Entry 1RUI (X-ray diffraction, 3.00 A resolution); this record covers chains 1 and 2 of the 4 polymer chains in the assembly.

Chain 1:
Name: Rhinovirus 14
From: Human rhinovirus 14
UniProtKB: P03303 (POLG_HRV14); residues 1-289 here correspond to UniProt positions 567-855 (UniProt number = residue number + 566)
Sequence (289 residues; row label = number of the first residue in the row):
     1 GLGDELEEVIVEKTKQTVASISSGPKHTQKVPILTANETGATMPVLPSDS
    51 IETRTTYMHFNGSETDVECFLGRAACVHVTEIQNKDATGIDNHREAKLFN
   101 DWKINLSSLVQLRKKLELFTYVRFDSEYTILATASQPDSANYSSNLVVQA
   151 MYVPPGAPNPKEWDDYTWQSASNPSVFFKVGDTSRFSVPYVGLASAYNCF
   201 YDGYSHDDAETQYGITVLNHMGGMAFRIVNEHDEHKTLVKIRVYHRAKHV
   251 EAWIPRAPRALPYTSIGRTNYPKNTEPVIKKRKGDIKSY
Unresolved in the structure: 1-16
Differences from the reference sequence: engineered mutation Gly-223 (Ser790 in P03303)

Chain 2:
Name: Rhinovirus 14
From: Human rhinovirus 14
Notes: engineered mutation(s): S(1)223G
UniProtKB: P03303 (POLG_HRV14); residues 1-262 here correspond to UniProt positions 69-330 (UniProt number = residue number + 68)
Sequence (262 residues; each row starts with the number of its first residue):
     1 SPNVEACGYSDRVQQITLGNSTITTQEAANAVVCYAEWPEYLPDVDASDV
    51 NKTSKPDTSVCRFYTLDSKTWTTGSKGWCWKLPDALKDMGVFGQNMFFHS
   101 LGRSGYTVHVQCNATKFHSGCLLVVVIPEHQLASHEGGNVSVKYTFTHPG
   151 ERGIDLSSANEVGGPVKDVLYNMNGTLLGNLLIFPHQFINLRTNNTATIV
   201 IPYINSVPIDSMTRHNNVSLMVIPIAPLTVPTGATPSLPITVTIAPMCTE
   251 FSGIRSKSIVPQ
Unresolved in the structure: 1-7
Differences from the reference sequence: conflict Leu-170 (Ile239 in P03303)

Chain 1 / chain 2 interface:
Residue-residue contacts - 106 pairs, chain 1 then chain 2:
  Asn-37(1) with Phe-188(2)
  Glu-38(1) with Gln-187(2); Phe-188(2), hydrogen bond (backbone-backbone); Asn-190(2); Thr-193(2), hydrogen bond; Asn-194(2)
  Thr-39(1) with Ala-29(2); Val-32(2); Gln-187(2)
  Gly-40(1) with His-186(2)
  Thr-120(1) with Glu-129(2)
  Tyr-121(1) with Glu-129(2), hydrogen bond; Ile-204(2); Asn-205(2); Ser-206(2)
  Ala-194(1) with Ser-206(2); Val-207(2), hydrophobic
  Ser-195(1) with Ser-206(2), hydrogen bond (backbone-backbone)
  Asn-198(1) with Glu-129(2); Ser-206(2), hydrogen bond
  Phe-200(1) with Glu-129(2); Gln-131(2)
  Tyr-201(1) with Glu-129(2); Gln-131(2); Arg-214(2); His-215(2)
  Asp-202(1) with Lys-81(2), salt bridge; Glu-129(2), hydrogen bond (backbone-side chain); His-130(2); Gln-131(2); His-215(2); Asn-216(2), hydrogen bond (backbone-backbone)
  Gly-203(1) with Arg-214(2); His-215(2)
  Tyr-204(1) with Val-142(2), hydrogen bond (side chain-backbone); Lys-143(2); Tyr-144(2), hydrogen bond (side chain-backbone); Thr-147(2), hydrogen bond; His-148(2); Arg-214(2), hydrogen bond (backbone-backbone)
  Ser-205(1) with Arg-214(2), hydrogen bond (backbone-side chain)
  His-206(1) with Arg-214(2)
  Asp-207(1) with Tyr-144(2), hydrogen bond; Thr-213(2), hydrogen bond; Arg-214(2), hydrogen bond (side chain-backbone); Val-260(2); Pro-261(2)
  Asp-208(1) with Tyr-144(2); Pro-261(2)
  Ala-209(1) with Pro-261(2)
  Glu-210(1) with Lys-143(2), salt bridge
  Gln-212(1) with Ser-141(2)
  Tyr-213(1) with His-130(2); Gln-131(2); Leu-132(2), hydrogen bond (side chain-backbone); Ser-141(2); Val-142(2); Thr-147(2)
  Gly-214(1) with Gln-131(2)
  Ile-215(1) with Gln-131(2)
  Ile-254(1) with Tyr-35(2); Pro-128(2), hydrophobic; Ile-204(2), hydrophobic
  Pro-255(1) with Ile-183(2), hydrophobic; Phe-184(2)
  Arg-256(1) with Pro-128(2), hydrogen bond (side chain-backbone); Glu-129(2), hydrogen bond (side chain-backbone); Ile-183(2); Phe-184(2)
  Ala-257(1) with Thr-176(2); Asn-180(2); Ile-183(2)
  Pro-258(1) with Thr-176(2); Asn-180(2)
  Arg-259(1) with Asn-174(2), hydrogen bond (side chain-backbone); Gly-175(2); Thr-176(2)
  Ala-260(1) with Gly-175(2), hydrogen bond (backbone-backbone); Leu-177(2), hydrophobic
  Leu-261(1) with Tyr-171(2), hydrophobic; Gly-175(2), hydrogen bond (backbone-backbone)
  Thr-264(1) with Gly-138(2), hydrogen bond (side chain-backbone)
  Ser-265(1) with Gly-138(2); Asn-139(2)
  Gly-267(1) with Gln-131(2)
  Arg-268(1) with Gln-131(2); Asn-139(2)
  Thr-269(1) with Gln-131(2), hydrogen bond (side chain-backbone); Leu-132(2), hydrogen bond (side chain-backbone); Ala-133(2), hydrogen bond (side chain-backbone); Asn-174(2)
  Asn-270(1) with Ala-133(2); Ser-134(2), hydrogen bond (side chain-backbone); Gly-137(2), hydrogen bond (side chain-backbone); Gly-138(2), hydrogen bond (side chain-backbone); Asn-139(2); Val-140(2), hydrogen bond (side chain-backbone)
  Tyr-271(1) with Gly-137(2); Val-166(2); Asp-168(2), hydrogen bond; Tyr-171(2); Gly-175(2)
  Lys-273(1) with His-135(2); Glu-136(2)
  Val-278(1) with Tyr-171(2)
  Ile-279(1) with Leu-170(2), hydrophobic
Other interface residues (no listed pair), chain 1 (45 interface residues in all): Ala-196, Thr-211, Thr-275
Other interface residues (no listed pair), chain 2 (53 interface residues in all): Asn-30, Ile-127, Met-173

In short:
The interface between chain 1 and chain 2 involves 45 residues on one side and 53 on the other; the contacts
include 30 hydrogen bonds and 2 salt bridges. Polar contacts include Asp-202(1)/Lys-81(2),
Glu-210(1)/Lys-143(2) and Glu-38(1)/Thr-193(2).
Here chain 1 is Rhinovirus 14 and chain 2 is Rhinovirus 14, both from Human rhinovirus 14. Entry 1RUI
(Rhinovirus 14 mutant S1223G complexed with antiviral compound win 52084) was determined by X-ray diffraction
(same publication as 1RUC, 1RUD, 1RUE, 1RUF, 1RUG, 1RUH and 1RUJ).
